6HW0 - chains S and T of the 28 polymer chains in the assembly; structure by X-ray diffraction, 2.80 A resolution.

# Chain S
Molecule: Proteasome subunit alpha type-6
Organism: Saccharomyces cerevisiae (strain ATCC 204508 / S288c)
Notes: EC 3.4.25.1
Reference sequence: P40302 (PSA6_YEAST); residues 0-233 here correspond to UniProt positions 1-234 (UniProt number = residue number + 1)
Chain sequence (234 residues; row label = number of the first residue in the row; numbering starts at 0):
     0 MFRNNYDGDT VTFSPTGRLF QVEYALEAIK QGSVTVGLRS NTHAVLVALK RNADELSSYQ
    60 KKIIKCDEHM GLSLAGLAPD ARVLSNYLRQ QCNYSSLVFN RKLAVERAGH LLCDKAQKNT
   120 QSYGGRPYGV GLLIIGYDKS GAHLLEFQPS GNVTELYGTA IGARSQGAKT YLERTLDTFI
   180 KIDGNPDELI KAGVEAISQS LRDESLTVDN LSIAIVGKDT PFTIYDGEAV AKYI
Not modelled in the structure: 0-2
Swiss-Prot annotation at these positions:
  - modified residue: Ser13 (Phosphoserine)
  - cross-link: Lys190 (Glycyl lysine isopeptide (Lys-Gly) (interchain with G-Cter in ubiquitin))

# Chain T
Molecule: Probable proteasome subunit alpha type-7
Organism: Saccharomyces cerevisiae (strain ATCC 204508 / S288c)
Notes: EC 3.4.25.1
Reference sequence: P21242 (PSA7_YEAST); residues -3 to 284 here correspond to UniProt positions 1-288 (UniProt number = residue number + 4)
Chain sequence (288 residues; row label = number of the first residue in the row; numbers below 1 keep their minus sign (Met-3 is residue -3)):
    -3 MTSIGTGYDL SNSVFSPDGR NFQVEYAVKA VENGTTSIGI KCNDGVVFAV EKLITSKLLV
    57 PQKNVKIQVV DRHIGCVYSG LIPDGRHLVN RGREEAASFK KLYKTPIPIP AFADRLGQYV
   117 QAHTLYNSVR PFGVSTIFGG VDKNGAHLYM LEPSGSYWGY KGAATGKGRQ SAKAELEKLV
   177 DHHPEGLSAR EAVKQAAKII YLAHEDNKEK DFELEISWCS LSETNGLHKF VKGDLLQEAI
   237 DFAQKEINGD DDEDEDDSDN VMSSDDENAP VATNANATTD QEGDIHLE
Not modelled in the structure: -3 to 1, 245-284
Swiss-Prot annotation at these positions:
  - modified residue: Thr-2 (N-acetylthreonine)

# Chain S / chain T interface
Residue-residue contacts (63; chain S residue first):
  Asn4(S) - Leu6(T)
  Tyr5(S) - Asp5(T)  hydrogen bond
  Tyr5(S) - Leu6(T)  hydrophobic
  Thr9(S) - Arg126(T)
  Val10(S) - Gln19(T)
  Val10(S) - Asn123(T)
  Val10(S) - Ser124(T)
  Val10(S) - Val125(T)
  Val10(S) - Arg126(T)
  Thr11(S) - Leu6(T)
  Thr11(S) - Gln19(T)
  Phe12(S) - Gln19(T)  hydrogen bond (backbone-side chain)
  Phe12(S) - Tyr22(T)
  Phe12(S) - Ala23(T)  hydrophobic
  Phe12(S) - Arg126(T)
  Phe12(S) - Pro127(T)
  Ser13(S) - Tyr22(T)
  Pro14(S) - Tyr22(T)  hydrophobic
  Pro14(S) - Lys25(T)
  Thr15(S) - Lys25(T)
  Gly16(S) - Tyr22(T)
  Gly16(S) - Lys25(T)
  Gly16(S) - Ala26(T)
  Leu18(S) - Leu77(T)  hydrophobic
  Leu18(S) - Arg126(T)
  His109(S) - Arg82(T)
  Cys112(S) - Arg82(T)
  Asp113(S) - Arg82(T)  salt bridge
  Asp113(S) - Asn86(T)
  Gln116(S) - Pro79(T)
  Gln116(S) - Asp80(T)
  Gln116(S) - His83(T)  hydrogen bond
  Gln116(S) - Arg126(T)
  Thr119(S) - Arg126(T)  hydrogen bond (backbone-side chain)
  Gln120(S) - His119(T)
  Gln120(S) - Val125(T)
  Gln120(S) - Arg126(T)  hydrogen bond (backbone-backbone)
  Gln120(S) - Pro127(T)
  Gln120(S) - Phe128(T)
  Ser121(S) - Ser124(T)
  Tyr122(S) - Ser124(T)  hydrogen bond (backbone-backbone)
  Ser149(S) - Pro79(T)
  Gly150(S) - Pro79(T)
  Asn151(S) - Ile78(T)
  Asn151(S) - Pro79(T)
  Thr153(S) - Leu55(T)
  Thr153(S) - Asn60(T)
  Glu154(S) - Val56(T)
  Glu154(S) - Lys59(T)
  Glu154(S) - Asn60(T)  hydrogen bond (backbone-side chain)
  Leu155(S) - Leu54(T)
  Leu155(S) - Leu55(T)  hydrophobic
  Leu155(S) - Val56(T)
  Tyr156(S) - Leu54(T)  hydrogen bond (backbone-backbone)
  Tyr156(S) - Leu55(T)
  Tyr156(S) - Val56(T)
  Tyr156(S) - Pro57(T)
  Gly157(S) - Leu54(T)
  Lys168(S) - Leu54(T)
  Leu171(S) - Leu54(T)
  Glu172(S) - Ser52(T)  hydrogen bond
  Glu172(S) - Lys53(T)  hydrogen bond (side chain-backbone)
  Leu175(S) - Lys53(T)
Other interface residues (no listed pair), chain S (37 interface residues in all): Arg38, Glu105, Lys117, Ser139, His142, Val152
Other interface residues (no listed pair), chain T (30 interface residues in all): Gly129

# Summary
37 residues of chain S face 30 of chain T across their interface; the contacts include 10 hydrogen bonds and 1
salt bridge. Among the polar pairs are Asp113(S)-Arg82(T), Tyr5(S)-Asp5(T) and Phe12(S)-Gln19(T).
Here chain S is Proteasome subunit alpha type-6 and chain T is Probable proteasome subunit alpha type-7, both
from Saccharomyces cerevisiae (strain ATCC 204508 / S288c). Entry 6HW0 (Yeast 20S proteasome in complex with
7) was determined by X-ray diffraction, deposited together with 6HTB, 6HTC, 6HTD, 6HTP, 6HTR, 6HUB and 30
further entries.
